Entry 8W8O (X-ray diffraction, 2.51 A resolution); this record covers chains C and F of the 9 polymer chains in the assembly.

# Chain C
Molecule: DNA-directed RNA polymerase subunit beta
From: Thermus thermophilus HB8
Notes: EC 2.7.7.6
Reference sequence: Q8RQE9 (RPOB_THET8); residue numbers follow UniProt; this construct covers 1-1119
Sequence (1119 residues; numbered 1 to 1119; the number before each row is that of its first residue):
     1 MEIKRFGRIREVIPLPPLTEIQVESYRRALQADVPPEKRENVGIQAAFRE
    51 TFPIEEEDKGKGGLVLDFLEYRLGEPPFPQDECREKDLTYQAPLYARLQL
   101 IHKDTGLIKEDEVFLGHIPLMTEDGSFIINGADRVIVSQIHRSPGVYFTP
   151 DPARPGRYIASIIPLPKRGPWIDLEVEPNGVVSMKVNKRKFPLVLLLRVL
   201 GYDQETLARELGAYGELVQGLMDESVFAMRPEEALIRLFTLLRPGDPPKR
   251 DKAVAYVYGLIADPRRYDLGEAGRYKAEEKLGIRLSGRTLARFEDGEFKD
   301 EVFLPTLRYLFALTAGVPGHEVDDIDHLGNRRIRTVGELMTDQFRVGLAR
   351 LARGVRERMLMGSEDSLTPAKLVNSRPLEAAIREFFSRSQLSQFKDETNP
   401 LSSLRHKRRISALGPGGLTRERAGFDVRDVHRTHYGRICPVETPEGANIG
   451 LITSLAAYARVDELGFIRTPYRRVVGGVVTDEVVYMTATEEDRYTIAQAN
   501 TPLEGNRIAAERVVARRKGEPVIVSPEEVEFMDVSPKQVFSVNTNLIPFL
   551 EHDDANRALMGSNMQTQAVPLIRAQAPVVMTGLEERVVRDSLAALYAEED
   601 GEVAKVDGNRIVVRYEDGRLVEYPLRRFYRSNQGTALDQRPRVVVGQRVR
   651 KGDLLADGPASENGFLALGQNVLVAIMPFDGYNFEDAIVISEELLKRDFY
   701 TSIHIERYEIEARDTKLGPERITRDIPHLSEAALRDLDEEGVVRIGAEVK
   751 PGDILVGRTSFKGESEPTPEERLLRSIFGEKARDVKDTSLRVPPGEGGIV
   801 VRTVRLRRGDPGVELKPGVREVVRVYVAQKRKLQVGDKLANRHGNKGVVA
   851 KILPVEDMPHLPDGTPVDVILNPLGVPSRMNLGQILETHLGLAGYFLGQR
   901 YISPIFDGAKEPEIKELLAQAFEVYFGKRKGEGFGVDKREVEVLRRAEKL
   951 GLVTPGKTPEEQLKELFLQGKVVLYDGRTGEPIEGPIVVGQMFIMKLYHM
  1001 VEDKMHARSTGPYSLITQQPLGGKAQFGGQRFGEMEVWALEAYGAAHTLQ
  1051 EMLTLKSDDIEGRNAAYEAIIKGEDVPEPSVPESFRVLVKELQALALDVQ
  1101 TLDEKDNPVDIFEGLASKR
Unresolved in the structure: 57-62, 364-367, 811, 1119

# Chain F
Molecule: RNA polymerase sigma factor SigA
From: Thermus thermophilus HB8
Reference sequence: Q5SKW1 (Q5SKW1_THET8); residues 1-423 here = UniProt positions 1-423
Sequence (443 residues; row label = number of the first residue in the row; numbers below 1 keep their minus sign (Met-19 is residue -19)):
   -19 MGSSHHHHHHSSGLVPRGSHMKKSKRKNAQAQEAQETEVLVQEEAEELPE
    31 FPEGEPDPDLEDPDLTLEDDLLDLPEEGEGLDLEEEEEDLPIPKISTSDP
    81 VRQYLHEIGQVPLLTLEEEVELARKVEEGMEAIKKLSEITGLDPDLIREV
   131 VRAKILGSARVRHIPGLKETLDPKTVEEIDQKLKSLPKEHKRYLHIAREG
   181 EAARQHLIEANLRLVVSIAKKYTGRGLSFLDLIQEGNQGLIRAVEKFEYK
   231 RRFKFSTYATWWIRQAINRAIADQARTIRIPVHMVETINKLSRTARQLQQ
   281 ELGREPTYEEIAEAMGPGWDAKRVEETLKIAQEPVSLETPIGDEKDSFYG
   331 DFIPDEHLPSPVDAATQSLLSEELEKALSKLSEREAMVLKLRKGLIDGRE
   381 HTLEEVGAFFGVTRERIRQIENKALRKLKYHESRTRKLRDFLD
Unresolved in the structure: -19 to 77
Differences from the reference sequence: expression tag (-19 to 0)
Metal / ion sites: Mg2+: Ala292, Gly296, Trp299

# Interface between chain C and chain F
Contacting residue pairs - 80 pairs, chain C then chain F:
  Phe114(C) - Gln279(F)
  Phe114(C) - Gly283(F)
  His117(C) - Gly283(F)
  Arg243(C) - Arg82(F)
  Pro244(C) - Arg82(F)  hydrogen bond (backbone-side chain)
  Arg353(C) - Thr203(F)  hydrogen bond
  Glu357(C) - Lys201(F)
  Met361(C) - Lys201(F)
  Met361(C) - Tyr202(F)
  Ala370(C) - Gln280(F)  hydrogen bond (backbone-side chain)
  Val373(C) - Gln280(F)  hydrogen bond (backbone-side chain)
  Asn374(C) - Arg276(F)
  Ser375(C) - Gln279(F)  hydrogen bond
  Arg376(C) - Arg276(F)
  Arg376(C) - Gln279(F)
  Arg376(C) - Glu285(F)  salt bridge
  Glu379(C) - Glu285(F)
  Gln390(C) - Asp323(F)
  Arg713(C) - Lys309(F)
  His728(C) - Asp423(F)
  Thr768(C) - Gln347(F)  hydrogen bond
  Pro769(C) - Lys373(F)
  Pro769(C) - Gly374(F)
  Pro769(C) - Leu375(F)
  Glu770(C) - Leu350(F)
  Glu770(C) - Ser351(F)  hydrogen bond
  Glu770(C) - Leu354(F)
  Glu770(C) - Leu375(F)
  Arg772(C) - Lys373(F)
  Arg772(C) - Glu380(F)  salt bridge
  Leu773(C) - Leu354(F)  hydrophobic
  Leu773(C) - Lys373(F)
  Leu773(C) - Leu375(F)  hydrophobic
  Leu774(C) - Leu418(F)
  Leu774(C) - Phe421(F)
  Leu774(C) - Leu422(F)
  Arg775(C) - Leu422(F)
  Ser776(C) - Lys373(F)  hydrogen bond
  Ser776(C) - Leu405(F)
  Ser776(C) - Lys409(F)
  Ile777(C) - Leu408(F)  hydrophobic
  Ile777(C) - Lys409(F)
  Ile777(C) - Leu418(F)  hydrophobic
  Phe778(C) - Glu412(F)
  Phe778(C) - Leu418(F)
  Phe778(C) - Arg419(F)
  Phe778(C) - Leu422(F)  hydrophobic
  Arg808(C) - Glu305(F)  salt bridge
  Glu814(C) - Thr287(F)
  Glu814(C) - Tyr288(F)  hydrogen bond (side chain-backbone)
  Glu814(C) - Glu289(F)
  Leu815(C) - Tyr288(F)  hydrogen bond (backbone-side chain)
  Lys816(C) - Tyr288(F)
  Pro817(C) - Tyr288(F)
  Pro817(C) - Glu305(F)
  Pro817(C) - Lys309(F)
  Gly818(C) - Glu305(F)  hydrogen bond (backbone-side chain)
  Thr1010(C) - Val342(F)
  Pro1012(C) - Pro334(F)  hydrophobic
  Tyr1013(C) - Pro334(F)
  Tyr1013(C) - Asp335(F)  hydrogen bond (backbone-backbone)
  Tyr1013(C) - Pro341(F)
  Ser1014(C) - Asp335(F)
  Leu1015(C) - Ile333(F)  hydrophobic
  Leu1015(C) - Asp335(F)
  Gln1018(C) - Asp335(F)
  Gln1018(C) - Leu338(F)
  Leu1021(C) - Asp331(F)
  Leu1021(C) - Pro334(F)  hydrophobic
  Gln1026(C) - Phe332(F)
  Ile1060(C) - Leu338(F)  hydrophobic
  Asn1064(C) - Pro341(F)
  Asn1064(C) - Ala344(F)
  Tyr1067(C) - Pro341(F)
  Tyr1067(C) - Val342(F)
  Tyr1067(C) - Ala345(F)  hydrophobic
  Glu1068(C) - Ser348(F)  hydrogen bond
  Ile1071(C) - Ala345(F)  hydrophobic
  Ile1071(C) - Leu349(F)  hydrophobic
  Lys1072(C) - Glu352(F)  salt bridge
Also at the interface, not in a pair above, chain C (54 interface residues in all): Pro93, Tyr95, Val113, Asp246, Leu360, Val819, Gly1022, Arg1063
Also at the interface, not in a pair above, chain F (55 interface residues in all): Arg244, Arg284, Pro286, Leu308, Gln312, Pro339, Ser340, Leu358, Leu369, Gly378

# Summary
54 residues of chain C and 55 residues of chain F are in contact; the contacts include 13 hydrogen bonds and 4
salt bridges. Among the polar pairs are Arg376(C)-Glu285(F), Arg772(C)-Glu380(F) and Arg808(C)-Glu305(F). The
Mg2+ site is built by Ala292(F), Gly296(F) and Trp299(F).
Here chain C is DNA-directed RNA polymerase subunit beta and chain F is RNA polymerase sigma factor SigA, both
from Thermus thermophilus HB8. Entry 8W8O (Thermus thermophilus initiation complex in the half-translocated
state) was determined by X-ray diffraction together with 8W8N and 8W8P from the same study.
